1IWB - chains L and M of the 6 polymer chains in the assembly; structure by X-ray diffraction, 1.85 A resolution.

[Chain L]
Name: DIOL DEHYDRATASE alpha chain
From: Klebsiella oxytoca
Notes: EC 4.2.1.28
Reference sequence: Q59470 (Q59470_KLEOX); residues 1-554 here = UniProt positions 1-554
Chain sequence (554 residues; each row starts with the number of its first residue):
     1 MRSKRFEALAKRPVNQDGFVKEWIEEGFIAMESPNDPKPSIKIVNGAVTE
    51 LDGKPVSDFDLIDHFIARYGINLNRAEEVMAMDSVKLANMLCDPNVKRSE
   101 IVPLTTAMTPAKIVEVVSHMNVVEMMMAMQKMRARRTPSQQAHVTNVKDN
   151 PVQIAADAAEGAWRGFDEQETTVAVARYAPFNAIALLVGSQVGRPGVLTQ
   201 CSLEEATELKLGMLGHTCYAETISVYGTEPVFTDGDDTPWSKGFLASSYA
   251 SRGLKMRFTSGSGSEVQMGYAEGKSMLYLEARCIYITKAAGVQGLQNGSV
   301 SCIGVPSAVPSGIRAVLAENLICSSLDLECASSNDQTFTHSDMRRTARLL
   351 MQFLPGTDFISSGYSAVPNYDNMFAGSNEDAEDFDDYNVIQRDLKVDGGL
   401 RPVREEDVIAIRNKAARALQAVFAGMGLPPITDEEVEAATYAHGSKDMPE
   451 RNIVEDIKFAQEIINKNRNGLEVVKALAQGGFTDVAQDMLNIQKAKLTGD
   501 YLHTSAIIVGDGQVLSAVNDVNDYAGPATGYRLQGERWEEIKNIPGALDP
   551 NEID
Unresolved in the structure: 552-554
Metal / ion sites: K+ site 1: Gln141, Glu170, Glu221, Gln296, Ser362; K+ site 2: Leu203, Glu205, Glu208, Thr222; K+ site 3: Gly261, Ser264, Glu265, Glu280
Ligand contacts: cobalamin (B12): Thr172, Val173, Ala174, Ala176, Ser202, Leu203, Glu204, Glu205, Thr222, Ser224, Tyr226, Asp234, Gly235, Gln267, Met268, Ser301, Cys302, Gln336, Met373, Phe374, Ala375

[Chain M]
Name: DIOL DEHYDRATASE gamma chain
From: Klebsiella oxytoca
Notes: EC 4.2.1.28
Reference sequence: Q59472 (Q59472_KLEOX); residue numbers follow UniProt; this construct covers 1-173
Chain sequence (173 residues; numbered 1 to 173; the number before each row is that of its first residue):
     1 MNTDAIESMVRDVLSRMNSLQGEAPAAAPAAGGASRSARVSDYPLANKHP
    51 EWVKTATNKTLDDFTLENVLSNKVTAQDMRITPETLRLQASIAKDAGRDR
   101 LAMNFERAAELTAVPDDRILEIYNALRPYRSTKEELLAIADDLESRYQAK
   151 ICAAFVREAATLYVERKKLKGDD
Unresolved in the structure: 1-36

[Interface between chain L and chain M]
Pairs across the interface - 134 pairs, chain L then chain M:
  Phe59(L) with Glu165(M); Arg166(M)
  Asp60(L) with Arg166(M)
  Leu61(L) with Leu162(M), hydrophobic; Arg166(M); Lys168(M)
  His64(L) with Leu162(M); Glu165(M), salt bridge
  Phe65(L) with Phe155(M), hydrophobic
  Arg68(L) with Glu158(M), salt bridge; Leu162(M)
  Tyr69(L) with Arg100(M), hydrogen bond (backbone-side chain); Met103(M), hydrophobic; Phe155(M); Glu158(M), hydrogen bond
  Glu204(L) with Arg127(M), salt bridge
  Glu205(L) with Tyr123(M); Arg127(M)
  Ala206(L) with Leu120(M); Asn124(M); Arg127(M)
  Leu209(L) with Leu120(M), hydrophobic
  Lys210(L) with Leu120(M)
  Met213(L) with Asp116(M); Ile119(M), hydrophobic; Leu120(M), hydrophobic
  Glu229(L) with Arg166(M), salt bridge
  Thr233(L) with Pro128(M); Tyr129(M); Lys168(M), hydrogen bond
  Asp236(L) with Arg127(M), salt bridge; Pro128(M); Arg130(M), salt bridge
  Asp237(L) with Tyr123(M), hydrogen bond; Arg127(M); Pro128(M)
  Thr238(L) with Tyr163(M), hydrogen bond
  Trp240(L) with Phe155(M); Glu158(M), hydrogen bond; Ala159(M), hydrophobic; Leu162(M), hydrophobic; Tyr163(M)
  Ser241(L) with Tyr123(M); Leu126(M); Tyr163(M)
  Gly243(L) with Arg107(M), hydrogen bond (backbone-side chain)
  Phe244(L) with Leu111(M), hydrophobic; Ile119(M); Ile122(M), hydrophobic; Tyr123(M); Leu126(M), hydrophobic; Phe155(M)
  Leu245(L) with Tyr123(M), hydrophobic
  Ala246(L) with Asn104(M)
  Ser247(L) with Asn104(M), hydrogen bond; Arg107(M), hydrogen bond; Ala108(M)
  Ser248(L) with Leu111(M); Ile119(M)
  Ala250(L) with Leu86(M); Ala108(M), hydrophobic
  Ser251(L) with Ile81(M); Leu86(M); Ala108(M); Leu111(M); Thr112(M)
  Arg252(L) with Arg80(M); Ile81(M); Leu111(M), hydrogen bond (side chain-backbone); Thr112(M); Val114(M), hydrogen bond (side chain-backbone); Pro115(M); Asp116(M), salt bridge; Ile119(M)
  Gly253(L) with Ile81(M)
  Lys288(L) with Arg100(M)
  Ala289(L) with Arg100(M); Met103(M)
  Ala290(L) with Asn104(M); Arg107(M), hydrogen bond (backbone-side chain)
  Gly291(L) with Arg100(M); Leu101(M); Asn104(M), hydrogen bond (backbone-side chain)
  Asp327(L) with Arg98(M), salt bridge
  Leu471(L) with Ala76(M); Met79(M), hydrophobic
  Lys475(L) with Val69(M); Leu70(M); Asn72(M), hydrogen bond
  Ala478(L) with Leu66(M), hydrophobic
  Thr483(L) with Leu66(M)
  Gln487(L) with Phe64(M), hydrogen bond (side chain-backbone); Thr65(M); Leu66(M), hydrogen bond (side chain-backbone)
  Leu490(L) with Thr65(M); Leu66(M); Val69(M), hydrophobic
  Gln493(L) with Met79(M), hydrogen bond (side chain-backbone)
  Lys494(L) with Leu61(M); Phe64(M)
  Lys496(L) with Ile81(M)
  Leu497(L) with Val53(M); Phe64(M), hydrophobic; Asp78(M); Met79(M); Arg80(M); Ile81(M); Thr85(M)
  Thr498(L) with Leu61(M); Thr85(M); Gln89(M), hydrogen bond (backbone-side chain)
  Gly499(L) with Gln89(M)
  Asp500(L) with Tyr43(M), hydrogen bond (backbone-side chain); Pro44(M); Leu45(M), hydrogen bond (side chain-backbone); Ala46(M), hydrogen bond (side chain-backbone); Gln89(M), hydrogen bond
  Leu502(L) with Leu86(M), hydrophobic; Phe105(M), hydrophobic
  His503(L) with Tyr43(M); Gln89(M), hydrogen bond; Ile92(M); Ala93(M); Phe105(M)
  Thr504(L) with Arg98(M); Leu101(M)
  Gln513(L) with Asn47(M)
  Val514(L) with Tyr43(M); Pro44(M), hydrophobic
  Ser516(L) with Tyr43(M), hydrogen bond
  Val518(L) with Val40(M), hydrophobic; Tyr43(M), hydrophobic; Arg98(M)
  Asn519(L) with Tyr43(M)
Also at the interface, not in a pair above, chain L (65 interface residues in all): Gly70, Arg98, Lys242, Val292, Gln293, Asn469, Val474, Ala486, Ala517
Also at the interface, not in a pair above, chain M (57 interface residues in all): Asp62, Thr75

[Overview]
65 residues of chain L face 57 of chain M across their interface, with 24 hydrogen bonds and 8 salt bridges.
Polar contacts include His64(L)-Glu165(M), Arg68(L)-Glu158(M) and Glu204(L)-Arg127(M). Ligands of chain L:
cobalamin. Gln141(L), Glu170(L), Glu221(L), Gln296(L) and Ser362(L) form the K+ site 1.
Here chain L is DIOL DEHYDRATASE alpha chain and chain M is DIOL DEHYDRATASE gamma chain, both from Klebsiella
oxytoca. Entry 1IWB (Crystal structure of diol dehydratase) was determined by X-ray diffraction.
